PDB entry 5CA3 | X-ray diffraction, 1.80 A resolution | chain A

== Chain A ==
Name: Glucosidase YgjK
Organism: Escherichia coli (strain K12)
Notes: EC 3.2.1.-
UniProt: P42592 (YGJK_ECOLI); residues 1-760 here correspond to UniProt positions 24-783 (UniProt number = residue number + 23)
Sequence (760 residues; each row starts with the number of its first residue):
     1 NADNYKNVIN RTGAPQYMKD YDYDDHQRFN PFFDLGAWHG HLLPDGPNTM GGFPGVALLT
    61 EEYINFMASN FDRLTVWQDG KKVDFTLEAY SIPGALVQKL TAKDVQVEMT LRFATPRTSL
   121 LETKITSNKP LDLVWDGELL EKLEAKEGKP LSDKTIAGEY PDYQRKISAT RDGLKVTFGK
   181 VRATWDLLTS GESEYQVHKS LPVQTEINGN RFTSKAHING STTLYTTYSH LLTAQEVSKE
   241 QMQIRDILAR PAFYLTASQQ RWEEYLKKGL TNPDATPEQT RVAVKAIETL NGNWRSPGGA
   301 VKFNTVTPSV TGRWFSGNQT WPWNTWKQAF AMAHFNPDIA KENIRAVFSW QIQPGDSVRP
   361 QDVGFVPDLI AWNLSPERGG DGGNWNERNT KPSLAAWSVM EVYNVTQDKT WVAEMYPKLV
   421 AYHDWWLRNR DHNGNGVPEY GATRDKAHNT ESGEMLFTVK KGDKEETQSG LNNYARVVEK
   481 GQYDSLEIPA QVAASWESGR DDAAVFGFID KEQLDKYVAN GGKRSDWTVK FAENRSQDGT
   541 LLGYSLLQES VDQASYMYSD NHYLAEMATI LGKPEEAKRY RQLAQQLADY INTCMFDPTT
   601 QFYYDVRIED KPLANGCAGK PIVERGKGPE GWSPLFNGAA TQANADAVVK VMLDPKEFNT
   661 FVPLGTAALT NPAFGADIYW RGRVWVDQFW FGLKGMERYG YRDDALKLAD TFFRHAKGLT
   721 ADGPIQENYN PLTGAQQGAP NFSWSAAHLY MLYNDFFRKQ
Not modelled in the structure: 759-760
Construct notes: engineered mutation Asn324 (Asp347 in P42592)
Disulfide bonds: Cys594-Cys617
Metal / ion sites: Mg2+ near Asp274 (its only coordinating residue here); Ca2+: Asp431, Asn433, Asn435, Val437, Glu439, Glu549
Swiss-Prot annotation at these positions:
  - active site: Asp501 (Proton donor), Glu727 (Proton acceptor)
  - binding site (Ca(2+)): Asp431, Asn433, Asn435, Val437, Glu439, Glu549

== Overview ==
Asp431, Asn433, Asn435, Val437, Glu439 and Glu549 form the Ca2+ site. From UniProt: active-site residues
Asp501 and Glu727 and 6 Ca2+-binding residues.
Chain A is Glucosidase YgjK (Escherichia coli (strain K12)); the structure, Crystal structure of the
glycosynthase mutant D324N of Escherichia coli GH63 glycosidase in complex with glucose ..., was determined by
X-ray diffraction (same publication as 5GW7).
